2X1L - chain A; structure by X-ray diffraction, 2.30 A resolution.

[Chain A]
Molecule: Methionyl-tRNA synthetase
From: Mycobacterium smegmatis
Notes: EC 6.1.1.10
Reference sequence: A0R3E2 (A0R3E2_MYCS2); numbering as in UniProt (aligned over 2-515)
Chain sequence (524 residues; row label = number of the first residue in the row; numbers below 1 keep their minus sign (Met-8 is residue -8)):
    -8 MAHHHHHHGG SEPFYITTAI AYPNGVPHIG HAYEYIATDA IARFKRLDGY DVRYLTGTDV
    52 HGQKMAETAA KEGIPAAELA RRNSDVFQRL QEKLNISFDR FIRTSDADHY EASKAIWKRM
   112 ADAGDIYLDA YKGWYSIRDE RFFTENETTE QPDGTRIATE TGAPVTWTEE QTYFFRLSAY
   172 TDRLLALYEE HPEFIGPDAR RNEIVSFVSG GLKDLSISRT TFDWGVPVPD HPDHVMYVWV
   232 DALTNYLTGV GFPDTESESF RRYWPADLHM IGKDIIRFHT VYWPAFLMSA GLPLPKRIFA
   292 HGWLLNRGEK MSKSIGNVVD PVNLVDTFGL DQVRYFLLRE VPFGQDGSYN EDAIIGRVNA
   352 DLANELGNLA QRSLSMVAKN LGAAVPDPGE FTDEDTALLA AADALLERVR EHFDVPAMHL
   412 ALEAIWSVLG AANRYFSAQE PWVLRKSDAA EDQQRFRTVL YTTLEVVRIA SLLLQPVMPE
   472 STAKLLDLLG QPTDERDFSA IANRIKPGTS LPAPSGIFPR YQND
Unresolved in the structure: -8 to 1, 513-515
Differences from the reference sequence: expression tag (-8 to 1)
Small-molecule neighbours:
  - dihydrogenphosphate ion (2HP): Gly187, Pro188, Asp189, Arg288, Phe290, Val406
  - adenosine (ADN): Ala10, Ala12, His19, Gly21, His22, Tyr24, Glu25, Ile262, Gly263, Asp265, Ile266, His292, Gly293, Trp294, Leu295, Leu296
  - 3-cyclohexyl-1-propylsulfonic acid (CXS): Ala114, Gly115, Asp116, Arg167, Ala170, Tyr171, Arg174
  - methionine (MET): Ala10, Ile11, Ala12, Tyr13, Asp50, Trp230, Ala233, Leu234, Asn236, Tyr237, Ile266, His270

[In short]
Bound to chain A: methionine, adenosine, 3-cyclohexyl-1-propylsulfonic acid and dihydrogenphosphate ion.
Chain A is Methionyl-tRNA synthetase (Mycobacterium smegmatis); the structure, Crystal structure of
Mycobacterium smegmatis methionyl-tRNA synthetase in complex with methionine and adenosine, was determined by
X-ray diffraction (same publication as 2X1M).
